9LUB - chains D and F of the 7 polymer chains in the assembly; structure by electron microscopy, 3.30 A resolution.

Chain D:
Name: Flagellar motor protein MotA
Organism: Paenibacillus sp. TCA20
UniProt: A0A069DFV9 (A0A069DFV9_9BACL); numbering as in UniProt (aligned over 1-264)
Chain sequence (264 residues; each row starts with the number of its first residue):
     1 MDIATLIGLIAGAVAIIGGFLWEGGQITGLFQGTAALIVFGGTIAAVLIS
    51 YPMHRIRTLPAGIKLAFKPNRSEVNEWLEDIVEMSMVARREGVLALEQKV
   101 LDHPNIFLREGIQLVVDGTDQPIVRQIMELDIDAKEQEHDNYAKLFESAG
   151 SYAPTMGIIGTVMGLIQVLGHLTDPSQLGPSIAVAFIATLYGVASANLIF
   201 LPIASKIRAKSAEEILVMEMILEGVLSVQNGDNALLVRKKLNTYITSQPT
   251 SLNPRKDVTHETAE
Disordered / not traced: 247-264

Chain F:
Name: Chimeric B subunit of MotA1B1 from Paenibacillus sp. TCA20 and MotAB from E. coli, Motility protein B
Organism: Paenibacillus sp. TCA20
UniProt: P0AF06 (MOTB_ECOLI); residues 112-307 here correspond to UniProt positions 113-308 (UniProt number = residue number + 1)
Chain sequence (319 residues; each row starts with the number of its first residue; numbers below 1 keep their minus sign (Met-5 is residue -5)):
    -5 MRQRNRRTRNVKSAHSSGSPHDRWMITYADLITLLLIFFVMMYAMSRLDA
    45 SKYEEVTSSLQTTFQSSSGILDGGNGVIDYPSGQNGNSSSEANQPGSSGT
    95 GSDMGQEADGGPLTERESRLRKLRGDLDQLIESDPKLRALRPHLKIDLVQ
   145 EGLRIQIIDSQNRPMFRTGSADVEPYMRDILRAIAPVLNGIPNRISLSGH
   195 TDDFPYASGEKGYSNWELSADRANASRRELMVGGLDSGKVLRVVGMAATM
   245 RLSDRGPDDAVNRRISLLVLNKQAEQAILHENAESQNEPVSALEKPEVAP
   295 QVSVPTMPSAEPRHHHHHH
Disordered / not traced: -5 to 13, 61-313
Construct notes: expression tag (308-313)

Chain D / chain F interface:
Residue-residue contacts - 10 pairs, chain D then chain F:
  Ile158(D) with Asp24(F)
  Val162(D) with Leu28(F), hydrophobic
  Leu169(D) with Met35(F), hydrophobic
  Leu178(D) with Phe32(F), hydrophobic; Met36(F), hydrophobic
  Ile182(D) with Phe32(F), hydrophobic
  Phe186(D) with Leu25(F), hydrophobic; Leu29(F), hydrophobic
  Val193(D) with Thr21(F)
  Asn197(D) with Arg17(F), hydrogen bond
Other interface residues (no listed pair), chain D (12 interface residues in all): Pro154, Thr161, Leu165, Leu201

In short:
The interface between chain D and chain F involves 12 residues on one side and 9 on the other; the contacts
include 1 hydrogen bond. Its one hydrogen-bonded contact is Asn197(D)-Arg17(F).
Chain D is Flagellar motor protein MotA and chain F is Chimeric B subunit of MotA1B1 from Paenibacillus sp.
TCA20 and MotAB from E. coli, Motility protein B, both from Paenibacillus sp. TCA20; the structure, The
chimeric flagellar motor complex between MotA1B1 from Paenibacillus sp. TCA20 and MotAB from E.coli, state
..., was determined by electron microscopy (same publication as 9LU9 and 9LUC).
